PDB entry 7TR9 | electron microscopy, 3.90 A resolution | chains O and R of the 19 polymer chains in the assembly

== Chain O ==
Molecule: Cas7a
Organism: Pyrococcus furiosus DSM 3638
Reference sequence: Q8U333 (Q8U333_PYRFU); numbering as in UniProt (aligned over 1-336)
Sequence (336 residues; each row starts with the number of its first residue):
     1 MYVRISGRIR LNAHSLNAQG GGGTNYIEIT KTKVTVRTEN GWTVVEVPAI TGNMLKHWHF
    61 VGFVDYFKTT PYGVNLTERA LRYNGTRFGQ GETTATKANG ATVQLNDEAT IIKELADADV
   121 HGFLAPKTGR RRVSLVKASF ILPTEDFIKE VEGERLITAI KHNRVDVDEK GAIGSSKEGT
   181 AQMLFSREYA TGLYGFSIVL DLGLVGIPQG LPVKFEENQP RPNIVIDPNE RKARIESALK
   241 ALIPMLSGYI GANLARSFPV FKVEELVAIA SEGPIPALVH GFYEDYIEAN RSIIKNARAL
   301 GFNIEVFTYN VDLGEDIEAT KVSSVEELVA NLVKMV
Unresolved in the structure: 18-29, 153-191, 248-258

== Chain R ==
Molecule: crRNA
Organism: Escherichia coli
Sequence (45 nucleotides; row label = number of the first residue in the row):
     1 AUUGAAAGAG UGCUUCCCCA AACCCUUAAC UGGUUGUAAC AGUUG

== Interface between chain O and chain R ==
Contacting residue pairs (23; chain O residue first):
  Asn17(O) with G45(R), hydrogen bond to the phosphate
  Asn53(O) with U44(R), phosphate contact
  Met54(O) with U44(R), hydrogen bond to the phosphate
  Lys56(O) with G42(R), salt bridge to the phosphate; U43(R), salt bridge to the phosphate
  His57(O) with U44(R), base contact
  Tyr83(O) with U44(R), base contact
  Gly85(O) with G42(R), phosphate contact; U43(R), phosphate contact
  Thr86(O) with G42(R), base contact
  Arg87(O) with G42(R), phosphate contact
  His121(O) with G42(R), phosphate contact; U43(R), phosphate contact
  Gly122(O) with G42(R), phosphate contact
  Phe123(O) with A41(R), phosphate contact; G42(R), phosphate contact
  Leu124(O) with A41(R), base contact
  Arg131(O) with C40(R), hydrogen bond to the sugar; A41(R), salt bridge to the phosphate
  Arg132(O) with A41(R), sugar contact; G42(R), phosphate contact
  Val133(O) with A41(R), phosphate contact
  Ser134(O) with G42(R), hydrogen bond to the phosphate
Other interface residues (no listed pair), chain O (19 interface residues in all): Trp58, Phe60
Other interface residues (no listed pair), chain R (7 interface residues in all): A38

== Overview ==
The interface between chain O and chain R involves 19 residues on one side and 7 on the other; the contacts
include 4 hydrogen bonds and 3 salt bridges. Among the polar pairs are Arg131(O)-C40(R), Asn17(O)-G45(R) and
Met54(O)-U44(R).
Chain O is Cas7a (Pyrococcus furiosus DSM 3638) and chain R is crRNA (Escherichia coli); the structure,
Cascade complex from type I-A CRISPR-Cas system, was determined by electron microscopy together with 7TR6,
7TR8 and 7TRA from the same study.
